PDB entry 6DZT | electron microscopy, 2.99 A resolution | chains D and J of the 12 polymer chains in the assembly

# Chain D
Molecule: Histone H2B
Source organism: Drosophila melanogaster
UniProt: P02283 (H2B_DROME); residues 1-122 here correspond to UniProt positions 2-123 (UniProt number = residue number + 1)
Chain sequence (124 residues; numbered -1 to 122; the number before each row is that of its first residue; numbers below 1 keep their minus sign (Met-1 is residue -1)):
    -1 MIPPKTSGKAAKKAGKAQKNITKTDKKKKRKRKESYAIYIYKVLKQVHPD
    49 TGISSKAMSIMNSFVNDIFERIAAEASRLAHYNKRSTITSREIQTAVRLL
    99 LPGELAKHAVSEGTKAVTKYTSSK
Unresolved in the structure: -1 to 27, 122
Sequence notes: initiating methionine (-1); expression tag (0)
UniProt features mapped onto this chain:
  - modified residue: Pro1 (N-methylproline), Lys43 (N6-succinyllysine), Lys113 (N6-succinyllysine), Lys117 (N6-succinyllysine)
  - glycosylation: Ser109 (O-linked (GlcNAc) serine)
  - cross-link: Lys117 (Glycyl lysine isopeptide (Lys-Gly) (interchain with G-Cter in ubiquitin))

# Chain J
Molecule: 147-nt DNA strand
Sequence (147 nucleotides; each row starts with the number of its first residue):
     1 ATCGAGAATCCCGGTGCCGAGGCCGCTCAATTGGTCGTAGACAGCTCTAG
    51 CACCGCTTAAACGCACGTACGCGCTGTCCCCCGCGTTTTAACCGCCAAGG
   101 GGATTACTCCCTAGTCTCCAGGCACGTGTCAGATATATACATCCGAT

# Interface between chain D and chain J
Contacting residue pairs - 11 pairs, chain D then chain J:
  Arg28(D) - DA124(J)  phosphate contact
  Arg28(D) - DC125(J)  sugar contact
  Arg30(D) - DC123(J)  sugar contact
  Arg30(D) - DA124(J)  phosphate contact
  Lys31(D) - DA124(J)  salt bridge to the phosphate
  Glu32(D) - DC123(J)  phosphate contact
  Ser33(D) - DC123(J)  phosphate contact
  Ile36(D) - DG122(J)  sugar contact
  Ile36(D) - DC123(J)  phosphate contact
  Tyr37(D) - DG122(J)  hydrogen bond to the phosphate
  Lys40(D) - DG122(J)  salt bridge to the phosphate
Interface residues without a listed pair, chain D (9 interface residues in all): Thr85
Interface residues without a listed pair, chain J (5 interface residues in all): DT112

# In short
9 residues of chain D and 5 residues of chain J are in contact, with 1 hydrogen bond and 2 salt bridges. Polar
contacts include Tyr37(D)-DG122(J), Lys31(D)-DA124(J) and Lys40(D)-DG122(J).
Chain D is Histone H2B (Drosophila melanogaster) and chain J is a 147-nt DNA strand; the structure, Cryo-EM
structure of nucleosome in complex with a single chain antibody fragment, was determined by electron
microscopy, deposited together with 6E0C, 6E0P and 6O1D.
